4J9P - chains A and T of the 3 polymer chains in the assembly; structure by X-ray diffraction, 2.30 A resolution.

[Chain A]
Protein: DNA polymerase eta
From: Homo sapiens
Notes: EC 2.7.7.7; fragment: catalytic core domain
UniProt: Q9Y253 (POLH_HUMAN); numbering as in UniProt (aligned over 1-432)
Amino-acid sequence (435 residues; each row starts with the number of its first residue; numbers below 1 keep their minus sign (Gly-2 is residue -2)):
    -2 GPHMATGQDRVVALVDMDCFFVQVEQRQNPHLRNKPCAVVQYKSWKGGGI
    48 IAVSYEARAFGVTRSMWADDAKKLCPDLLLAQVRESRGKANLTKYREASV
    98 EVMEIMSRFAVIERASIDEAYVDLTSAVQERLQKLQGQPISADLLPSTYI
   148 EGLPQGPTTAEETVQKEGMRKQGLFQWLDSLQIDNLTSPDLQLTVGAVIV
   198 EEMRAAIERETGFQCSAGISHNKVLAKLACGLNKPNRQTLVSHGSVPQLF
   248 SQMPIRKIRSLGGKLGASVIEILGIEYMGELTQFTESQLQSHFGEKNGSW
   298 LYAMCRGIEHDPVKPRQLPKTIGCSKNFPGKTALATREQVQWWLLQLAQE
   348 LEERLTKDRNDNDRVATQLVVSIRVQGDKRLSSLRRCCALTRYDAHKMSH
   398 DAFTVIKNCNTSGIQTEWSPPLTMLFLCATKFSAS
Unresolved in the structure: -2 to 1, 155-158, 411-412
Differences from the reference sequence: expression tag (-2 to 0)
Curated features (UniProtKB/Swiss-Prot):
  - binding site (Mg(2+)): Asp13, Met14, Asp115, Glu116
  - binding site (Mn(2+)): Asp13, Met14, Asp115, Glu116
  - binding site (a 2'-deoxyribonucleoside 5'-triphosphate): Arg61

[Chain T]
Molecule: 12-nt DNA strand
Sequence (12 nucleotides; row label = number of the first residue in the row):
     1 CATTATGACGCT
Unresolved in the structure: 1

[Chain A / chain T interface]
Residue-residue contacts - 34 pairs, chain A then chain T:
  Gln38(A) - DT4(T)  sugar contact
  Gln38(A) - DA5(T)  sugar contact
  Tyr39(A) - DT4(T)  phosphate contact
  Tyr39(A) - DA5(T)  hydrogen bond to the phosphate
  Trp42(A) - DA2(T)  stacking on the base
  Ile48(A) - DT4(T)  base contact
  Ser62(A) - DT3(T)  base contact
  Lys86(A) - DT6(T)  salt bridge to the phosphate
  Ala87(A) - DA5(T)  sugar contact
  Leu89(A) - DT6(T)  phosphate contact
  Arg93(A) - DT6(T)  salt bridge to the phosphate
  Arg93(A) - DG7(T)  salt bridge to the phosphate
  Lys293(A) - DG10(T)  hydrogen bond to the phosphate
  Lys293(A) - DC11(T)  salt bridge to the phosphate
  Arg313(A) - DA8(T)  salt bridge to the phosphate
  Pro316(A) - DA8(T)  phosphate contact
  Lys317(A) - DA8(T)  hydrogen bond to the phosphate
  Lys317(A) - DC9(T)  salt bridge to the phosphate
  Thr318(A) - DG7(T)  sugar contact
  Thr318(A) - DA8(T)  hydrogen bond to the phosphate
  Ile319(A) - DG7(T)  phosphate contact
  Gly320(A) - DT6(T)  phosphate contact
  Gly320(A) - DG7(T)  hydrogen bond to the phosphate
  Cys321(A) - DT6(T)  phosphate contact
  Ser322(A) - DA5(T)  sugar contact
  Ser322(A) - DT6(T)  hydrogen bond to the phosphate
  Lys323(A) - DA5(T)  salt bridge to the phosphate
  Asn324(A) - DT4(T)  phosphate contact
  Asn324(A) - DA5(T)  hydrogen bond to the phosphate
  Pro326(A) - DA2(T)  sugar contact
  Thr329(A) - DA2(T)  base contact
  Glu347(A) - DT6(T)  phosphate contact
  Arg351(A) - DG7(T)  salt bridge to the phosphate
  Leu378(A) - DT6(T)  base contact
Interface residues without a listed pair, chain A (28 interface residues in all): Trp64, Glu110, Lys311

[Overview]
Chain A and chain T form an interface of 28 and 10 residues respectively; the contacts include 7 hydrogen
bonds, 8 salt bridges and 1 aromatic stacking contact. Among the polar pairs are Tyr39(A)-DA5(T),
Lys293(A)-DG10(T) and Lys317(A)-DA8(T).
Here chain A is DNA polymerase eta (Homo sapiens) and chain T is a 12-nt DNA strand. Entry 4J9P (Human DNA
polymerase eta-DNA postinsertion binary complex with TA base pair) was determined by X-ray diffraction,
deposited together with 4J9K, 4J9L, 4J9M, 4J9N, 4J9O, 4J9Q, 4J9R and 4J9S.
